2WQ7 - chains A and D of the 3 polymer chains in the assembly; structure by X-ray diffraction, 2.00 A resolution.

[Chain A]
Protein: RE11660P
From: Drosophila melanogaster
Notes: EC 4.1.99.3
UniProtKB: Q8SXK5 (Q8SXK5_DROME); numbering as in UniProt (aligned over 1-520)
Amino-acid sequence (543 residues; numbered -22 to 520; the number before each row is that of its first residue; numbers below 1 keep their minus sign (Met-22 is residue -22)):
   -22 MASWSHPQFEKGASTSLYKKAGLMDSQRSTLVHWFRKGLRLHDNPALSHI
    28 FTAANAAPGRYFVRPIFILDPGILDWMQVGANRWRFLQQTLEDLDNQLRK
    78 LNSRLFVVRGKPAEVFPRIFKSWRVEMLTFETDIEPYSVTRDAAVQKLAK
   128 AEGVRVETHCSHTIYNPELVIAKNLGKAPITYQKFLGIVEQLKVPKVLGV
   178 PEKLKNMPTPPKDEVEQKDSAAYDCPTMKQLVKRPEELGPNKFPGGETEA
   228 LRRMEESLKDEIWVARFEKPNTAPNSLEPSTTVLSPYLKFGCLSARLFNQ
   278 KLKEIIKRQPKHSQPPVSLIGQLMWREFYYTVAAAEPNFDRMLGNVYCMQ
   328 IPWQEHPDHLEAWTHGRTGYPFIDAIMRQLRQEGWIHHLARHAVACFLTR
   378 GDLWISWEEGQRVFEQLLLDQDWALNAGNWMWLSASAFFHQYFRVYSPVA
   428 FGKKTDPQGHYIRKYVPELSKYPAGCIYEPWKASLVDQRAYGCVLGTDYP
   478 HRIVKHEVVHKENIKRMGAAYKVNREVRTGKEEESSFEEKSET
Unresolved in the structure: -22 to 1, 510-520
Ligand contacts: FAD (flavin-adenine dinucleotide): Phe244, Lys246, Thr258, Thr259, Val260, Leu261, Ser262, Leu265, Phe275, Leu296, Gln299, Leu300, Trp302, Arg303, Tyr306, Trp362, Ile363, His364, His365, Arg368, His369, Ala372, Phe391, Leu395, Asp397, Gln398, Asp399, Leu402, Asn403, Asn406, Trp407, Leu410

[Chain D]
Molecule: 15-nt DNA strand
Sequence (15 nucleotides; each row starts with the number of its first residue):
     1 TACCTGCGACCGCTG

[How chain A and chain D interact]
Pairs across the interface (16):
  Ile157(A) with DG12(D), phosphate contact; DC13(D), phosphate contact
  Thr158(A) with DG12(D), phosphate contact
  Lys161(A) with DC13(D), phosphate contact; DT14(D), salt bridge to the phosphate
  His417(A) with DC10(D), sugar contact; DC11(D), hydrogen bond to the sugar
  Gln418(A) with DC10(D), base contact
  Tyr419(A) with DC10(D), sugar contact
  Phe420(A) with DG8(D), sugar contact; DA9(D), phosphate contact; DC10(D), sugar contact
  Tyr498(A) with DC10(D), phosphate contact
  Arg502(A) with DC10(D), phosphate contact; DC11(D), salt bridge to the phosphate
  Arg505(A) with DG12(D), salt bridge to the phosphate
Other interface residues (no listed pair), chain A (11 interface residues in all): Met326

[Summary]
11 residues of chain A face 7 of chain D across their interface; the contacts include 1 hydrogen bond and 3
salt bridges. Among the polar pairs are His417(A)-DC11(D), Lys161(A)-DT14(D) and Arg502(A)-DC11(D). Chain A
binds flavin-adenine dinucleotide.
Chain A is RE11660P (Drosophila melanogaster) and chain D is a 15-nt DNA strand; the structure, Structure of
the 6-4 photolyase of D. melanogaster in complex with the non-natural N4-methyl T(6-4)C lesion, was determined
by X-ray diffraction together with 2WQ6 from the same study.
